Entry 6GJH (X-ray diffraction, 2.10 A resolution); this record covers chains C and D of the 12 polymer chains in the assembly.

[Chain C (and D)]
Molecule: Heat shock protein beta-1
Source organism: Homo sapiens
Notes: chain D of this document is another copy of the same molecule, construct and numbering; everything in this record applies to it too
UniProt: P04792 (HSPB1_HUMAN); residue numbers follow UniProt; this construct covers 84-170
Sequence (87 residues; row label = number of the first residue in the row):
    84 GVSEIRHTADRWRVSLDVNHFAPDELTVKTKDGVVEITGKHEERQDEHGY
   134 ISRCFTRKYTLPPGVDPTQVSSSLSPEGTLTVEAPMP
Swiss-Prot annotation at these positions:
  - modified residue: Ser86 (Phosphoserine), Ser98 (Phosphoserine), Lys123 (N6-acetyllysine)
  - natural variant: Gly84 (G84R: In HMND3), Leu99 (L99M: In HMND3), Arg127 (R127W: In HMND3), Gln128 (Q128R: In HMND3; uncertain significance), Ser135 (S135F: In CMT2F and HMND3), Arg136 (R136L: In CMT2F and HMND3; R136W: In CMT2F), Arg140 (R140G: In HMND3), Lys141 (K141Q: In HMND3), Thr151 (T151I: In HMND3), Ser156 (S156Y: No effect on oligomerization), Thr164 (T164A: In CMT2F)

[How chain C and chain D interact]
Pairs across the interface (32):
  Glu126(C) - Lys141(D)  salt bridge
  Asp129(C) - Arg140(D)  salt bridge
  His131(C) - Val85(D)  hydrogen bond (side chain-backbone)
  His131(C) - Ser86(D)  hydrogen bond (side chain-backbone)
  His131(C) - Ile88(D)
  His131(C) - Arg140(D)
  His131(C) - Tyr142(D)
  Gly132(C) - Arg140(D)
  Gly132(C) - Lys141(D)
  Tyr133(C) - Thr139(D)
  Tyr133(C) - Arg140(D)
  Tyr133(C) - Lys141(D)  hydrogen bond (backbone-backbone)
  Ile134(C) - Thr139(D)
  Ile134(C) - Arg140(D)
  Ser135(C) - Phe138(D)
  Ser135(C) - Thr139(D)  hydrogen bond (backbone-backbone)
  Arg136(C) - Cys137(D)
  Arg136(C) - Arg140(D)
  Cys137(C) - Arg136(D)
  Cys137(C) - Cys137(D)  disulfide
  Phe138(C) - Ser135(D)
  Thr139(C) - Ile134(D)
  Thr139(C) - Ser135(D)  hydrogen bond (backbone-backbone)
  Arg140(C) - Asp129(D)  salt bridge
  Arg140(C) - His131(D)
  Arg140(C) - Gly132(D)
  Arg140(C) - Tyr133(D)
  Arg140(C) - Ile134(D)
  Arg140(C) - Arg136(D)
  Lys141(C) - Glu126(D)  salt bridge
  Lys141(C) - Tyr133(D)  hydrogen bond (backbone-backbone)
  Tyr142(C) - His131(D)
Inter-chain disulfides: Cys137(C)-Cys137(D)

[In short]
14 residues of chain C and 17 residues of chain D are in contact, with 1 disulfide bond, 6 hydrogen bonds and
4 salt bridges. Polar contacts include Glu126(C)-Lys141(D), Asp129(C)-Arg140(D) and His131(C)-Val85(D).
Chain C and chain D are both Heat shock protein beta-1 (Homo sapiens); the structure, Human Hsp27 (HspB1)
alpha-crystallin domain in complex with a peptide mimic of its phosphorylatable N-terminal region, was
determined by X-ray diffraction.
